PDB entry 2FSF | X-ray diffraction, 2.00 A resolution | chains A and B

== Chain A (and B) ==
Protein: Preprotein translocase secA subunit
Organism: Escherichia coli
Notes: chain B of this document is another copy of the same molecule, construct and numbering; everything in this record applies to it too
UniProtKB: P10408 (SECA_ECOLI); residue numbers follow UniProt; this construct covers 9-861
Amino-acid sequence (853 residues; numbered 9 to 861; the number before each row is that of its first residue):
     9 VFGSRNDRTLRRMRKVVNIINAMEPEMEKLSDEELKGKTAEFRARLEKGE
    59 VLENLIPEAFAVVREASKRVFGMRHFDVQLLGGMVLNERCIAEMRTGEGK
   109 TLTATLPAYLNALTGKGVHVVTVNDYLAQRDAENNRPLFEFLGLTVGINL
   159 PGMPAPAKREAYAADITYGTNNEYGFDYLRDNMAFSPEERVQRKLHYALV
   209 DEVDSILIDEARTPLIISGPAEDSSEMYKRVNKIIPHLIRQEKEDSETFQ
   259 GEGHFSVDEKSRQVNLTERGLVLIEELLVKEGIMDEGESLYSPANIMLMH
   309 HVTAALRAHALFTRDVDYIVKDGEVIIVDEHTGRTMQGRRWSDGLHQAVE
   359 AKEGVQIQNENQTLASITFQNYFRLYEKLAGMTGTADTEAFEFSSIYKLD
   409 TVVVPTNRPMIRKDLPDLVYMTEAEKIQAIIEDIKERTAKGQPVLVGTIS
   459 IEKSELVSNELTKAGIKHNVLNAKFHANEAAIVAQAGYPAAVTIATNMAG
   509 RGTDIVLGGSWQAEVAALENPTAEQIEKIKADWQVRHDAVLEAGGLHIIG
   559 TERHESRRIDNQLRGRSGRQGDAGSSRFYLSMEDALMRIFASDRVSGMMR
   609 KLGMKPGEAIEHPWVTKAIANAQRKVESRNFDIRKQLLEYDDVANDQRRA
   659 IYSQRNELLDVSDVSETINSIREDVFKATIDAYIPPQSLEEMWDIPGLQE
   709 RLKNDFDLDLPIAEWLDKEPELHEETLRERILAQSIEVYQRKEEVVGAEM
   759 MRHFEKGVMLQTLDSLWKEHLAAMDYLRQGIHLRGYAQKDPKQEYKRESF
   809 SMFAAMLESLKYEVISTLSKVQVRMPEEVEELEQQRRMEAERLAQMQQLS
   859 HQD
Disordered / not traced: 9-12, 229-364, 835-861 (chain B: 9-11, 233-279, 314-364, 833-861)
Swiss-Prot annotation at these positions:
  - binding site (ATP): Gln-87, Gly-105 to Thr-109, Asp-512

== How chain A and chain B interact ==
Residue-residue contacts - 60 pairs, chain A then chain B:
  Asn-132(A) with Phe-483(B); Asn-486(B)
  Tyr-134(A) with Asn-477(B); Asn-486(B); Ala-489(B); Ile-490(B), hydrophobic
  Gln-137(A) with His-476(B); Asn-477(B)
  Leu-158(A) with Thr-470(B)
  Pro-159(A) with Asn-467(B); Thr-470(B)
  Gly-160(A) with Asn-467(B); Thr-470(B); Lys-471(B), hydrogen bond (backbone-backbone)
  Met-161(A) with Thr-470(B)
  Pro-162(A) with Thr-470(B); Lys-471(B)
  Asn-467(A) with Pro-159(B); Gly-160(B)
  Thr-470(A) with Pro-159(B); Gly-160(B); Met-161(B); Pro-162(B)
  Lys-471(A) with Gly-160(B), hydrogen bond (backbone-backbone); Pro-162(B)
  Lys-475(A) with Glu-141(B), salt bridge
  His-476(A) with Gln-137(B), hydrogen bond (backbone-side chain)
  Asn-477(A) with Tyr-134(B); Gln-137(B)
  Phe-483(A) with Asn-132(B)
  His-484(A) with His-484(B)
  Asn-486(A) with Asn-132(B); Tyr-134(B)
  Ala-489(A) with Tyr-134(B)
  Ile-490(A) with Tyr-134(B), hydrophobic
  Trp-519(A) with Leu-526(B); Glu-527(B)
  Gln-520(A) with Ala-524(B), hydrogen bond (side chain-backbone); Ala-525(B); Leu-526(B); Glu-527(B)
  Val-523(A) with Val-523(B), hydrophobic; Ala-524(B), hydrophobic
  Ala-524(A) with Gln-520(B); Ala-524(B), hydrophobic
  Leu-526(A) with Gln-520(B)
  Glu-527(A) with Trp-519(B); Gln-520(B)
  Asn-528(A) with Trp-519(B); Lys-538(B), hydrogen bond
  Pro-529(A) with Trp-519(B); Gln-520(B); Ile-534(B)
  Ala-531(A) with Thr-530(B); Ala-531(B)
  Ile-534(A) with Val-523(B), hydrophobic; Pro-529(B), hydrophobic; Ile-534(B), hydrophobic
  Lys-538(A) with Glu-527(B), hydrogen bond (side chain-backbone); Asn-528(B)
Other interface residues (no listed pair), chain A (35 interface residues in all): Val-131, Leu-135, Ile-156, Thr-530, Glu-535
Other interface residues (no listed pair), chain B (36 interface residues in all): Val-131, Leu-135, Leu-158, Lys-475, Glu-487

== Summary ==
The interface between chain A and chain B involves 35 residues on one side and 36 on the other, with 6
hydrogen bonds and 1 salt bridge. Polar contacts include Lys-475(A)/Glu-141(B), His-476(A)/Gln-137(B) and
Gln-520(A)/Ala-524(B). From UniProt: 7 ATP-binding residues on chain A.
Both chains are Preprotein translocase secA subunit (Escherichia coli). Entry 2FSF (Escherichia coli SecA, the
preprotein translocase dimeric ATPase) was determined by X-ray diffraction together with 2FSG, 2FSH and 2FSI
from the same study.
